Entry 1F9W (X-ray diffraction, 2.50 A resolution); this record covers chains A and B.

# Chain A (and B)
Molecule: Kinesin-like protein KAR3
From: Saccharomyces cerevisiae
Notes: fragment: e631a mutant motor domain; chain B of this document is another copy of the same molecule, construct and numbering; everything in this record applies to it too
Reference sequence: P17119 (KAR3_YEAST); numbering as in UniProt (aligned over 383-729)
Amino-acid sequence (347 residues; each row starts with the number of its first residue):
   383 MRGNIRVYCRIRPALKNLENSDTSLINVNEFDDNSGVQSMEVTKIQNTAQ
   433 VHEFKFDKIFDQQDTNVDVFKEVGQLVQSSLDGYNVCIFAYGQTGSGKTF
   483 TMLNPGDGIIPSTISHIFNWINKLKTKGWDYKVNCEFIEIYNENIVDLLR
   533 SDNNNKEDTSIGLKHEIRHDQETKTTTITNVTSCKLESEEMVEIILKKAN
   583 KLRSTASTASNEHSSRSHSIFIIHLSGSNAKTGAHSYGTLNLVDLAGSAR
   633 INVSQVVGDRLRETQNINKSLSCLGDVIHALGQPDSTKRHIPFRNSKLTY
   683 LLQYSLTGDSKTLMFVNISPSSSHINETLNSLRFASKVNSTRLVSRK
Unresolved in the structure: 383-384, 402-403, 426-432, 533-544, 588-594, 633-642, 723-729
Construct notes: engineered mutation Met-383 (Lys in P17119), Ala-631 (Glu in P17119)
Swiss-Prot annotation at these positions:
  - binding site (ATP): Asn-386, Arg-388, Arg-392, Glu-454, Gly-477, Ser-478, Gly-479, Lys-480, Thr-481, Phe-482, Glu-554, Lys-579, Thr-694
  - natural variant: Ser-462 (S462L: In KAR3-891), Glu-521 (E521D: In KAR3-893), Arg-550 (R550S: In KAR3-899), Thr-558 (T558A: In KAR3-8912), Asn-650 (N650K: In KAR3-898), Val-659 (V659L: In KAR3-897)
  - mutagenesis: Gly-479 (G479E: Poisons nuclear fusion), Arg-598 (R598A: Disrupts microtubule binding. Abolishes microtubule-activated ATPase activity), Arg-632 (R632A: Decreases microtubule-activated ATPase activity), Asn-650 (N650K: Increases strength of microtubule binding. Prevents release of ADP upon microtubule-binding)
Ion coordination: Mg2+: Thr-481 (together with ADP)
Small-molecule neighbours: ADP (adenosine-5'-diphosphate): Arg-392, Arg-394, Pro-395, Leu-397, Gln-475, Thr-476, Gly-477, Ser-478, Gly-479, Lys-480, Thr-481, Phe-482, Arg-585
Reported in the primary citation:
  - mutagenesis - R598A, E631A: abolished catalytic activity on microtubule
  - mutagenesis - E631A: unchanged catalytic activity (basal ATPase activity)
  - mutagenesis - E631A (Kd = 0.27 +/- 0.15 uM): increased binding to +Mg ADP
  - contacts within the chain: Arg-598/Gly-629 (hydrogen bond)
  - conformationally variable residues (order/disorder transition): Asn-593
  - mutagenesis - R632A (4-fold): decreased catalytic activity on microtubules
  - mutagenesis - N650K: abolished catalytic activity on microtubule (citing earlier work)
  - mutagenesis - N650K: increased binding to microtubules (citing earlier work)
  - mutagenesis - R598A (Kd = 1.82 +/- 0.66 uM): decreased binding to microtubules

# How chain A and chain B interact
Pairs across the interface (18):
  Leu-545(A) / Glu-572(B)
  Lys-546(A) / Glu-572(B)  salt bridge
  Thr-559(A) / Lys-567(B)
  Thr-559(A) / Glu-569(B)
  Ile-560(A) / Glu-569(B)
  Thr-561(A) / Glu-569(B)
  Asn-562(A) / Glu-569(B)  hydrogen bond (backbone-side chain)
  Asn-562(A) / Ser-570(B)  hydrogen bond
  Asn-562(A) / Met-573(B)
  Lys-567(A) / Thr-559(B)
  Glu-569(A) / Thr-559(B)
  Glu-569(A) / Ile-560(B)
  Glu-569(A) / Thr-561(B)
  Glu-569(A) / Asn-562(B)  hydrogen bond (side chain-backbone)
  Ser-570(A) / Asn-562(B)  hydrogen bond
  Glu-572(A) / Leu-545(B)
  Glu-572(A) / Lys-546(B)  salt bridge
  Met-573(A) / Asn-562(B)
Also at the interface, not in a pair above, chain A (12 interface residues in all): Ile-576
Also at the interface, not in a pair above, chain B (12 interface residues in all): Ile-576

# Overview
The chain A/chain B interface involves 12 residues from each chain, with 4 hydrogen bonds and 2 salt bridges.
Polar pairs include Lys-546(A)/Glu-572(B), Asn-562(A)/Glu-569(B) and Asn-562(A)/Ser-570(B). Chain A binds ADP.
From the paper: R598A, E631A and N650K of chain A abolish catalytic activity on microtubule; conformational
variability at Asn-593(A).
Both chains are Kinesin-like protein KAR3 (Saccharomyces cerevisiae). Entry 1F9W (Crystal structures of
mutants reveal a signalling pathway for activation of the kinesin motor atpase) was determined by X-ray
diffraction together with 1F9T, 1F9U and 1F9V from the same study.
